6N0G - chains B and IA of the 57 polymer chains in the assembly; structure by electron microscopy, 3.60 A resolution.

# Chain B
Name: Microcompartments protein
Organism: Haliangium ochraceum (strain DSM 14365 / JCM 11303 / SMP-2)
UniProt: D0LHE3 (D0LHE3_HALO1); residues 1-205 here = UniProt positions 1-205
Sequence (205 residues; row label = number of the first residue in the row):
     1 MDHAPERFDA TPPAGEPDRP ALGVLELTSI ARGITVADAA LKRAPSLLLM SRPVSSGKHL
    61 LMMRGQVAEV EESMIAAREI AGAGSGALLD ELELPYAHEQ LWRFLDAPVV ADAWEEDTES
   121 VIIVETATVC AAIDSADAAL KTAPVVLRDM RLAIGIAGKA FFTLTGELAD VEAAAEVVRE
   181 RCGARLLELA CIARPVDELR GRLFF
Disordered / not traced: 1-4, 83-85
Curated features (UniProtKB/Swiss-Prot):
  - site: Arg-52 (Gating residue)
  - mutagenesis: Ser-55 (S55C: Binds a 4Fe-4S cluster, exposed on the concave face)

# Chain IA
Name: Microcompartments protein
Organism: Haliangium ochraceum (strain DSM 14365 / JCM 11303 / SMP-2)
UniProt: D0LID5 (D0LID5_HALO1); residue numbers follow UniProt; this construct covers 1-99
Sequence (99 residues; numbered 1 to 99; the number before each row is that of its first residue):
     1 MADALGMIEV RGFVGMVEAA DAMVKAAKVE LIGYEKTGGG YVTAVVRGDV AAVKAATEAG
    61 QRAAERVGEV VAVHVIPRPH VNVDAALPLG RTPGMDKSA
Disordered / not traced: 1, 94-99
Curated features (UniProtKB/Swiss-Prot):
  - mutagenesis: Lys-28 (K28A: Forms larger hexamer patches, increases hexamer stacking), Arg-78 (R78A: Forms smaller hexamer patches)

# How chain B and chain IA interact
Contacting residue pairs - 9 pairs, chain B then chain IA:
  Leu-41(B) / Arg-78(IA)  hydrogen bond (backbone-side chain)
  Lys-42(B) / Arg-78(IA)
  Arg-43(B) / Pro-77(IA)
  Arg-43(B) / Arg-78(IA)  hydrogen bond (backbone-backbone)
  Pro-45(B) / Arg-78(IA)
  Ala-68(B) / Val-50(IA)  hydrophobic
  Ala-68(B) / Ala-51(IA)  hydrophobic
  Glu-69(B) / Val-50(IA)
  Glu-72(B) / Pro-77(IA)
Interface residues without a listed pair, chain B (8 interface residues in all): Ala-44
Interface residues without a listed pair, chain IA (5 interface residues in all): Lys-54

# In short
Chain B and chain IA form an interface of 8 and 5 residues respectively, with 2 hydrogen bonds. Polar pairs
include Leu-41(B)/Arg-78(IA) and Arg-43(B)/Arg-78(IA). From UniProt: one mutagenesis site on chain B; 2
mutagenesis sites on chain IA.
Chain B is Microcompartments protein and chain IA is Microcompartments protein, both from Haliangium ochraceum
(strain DSM 14365 / JCM 11303 / SMP-2); the structure, Cryo-EM structure of the HO BMC shell: subregion
classified for BMC-T: TS-TDTDTD, was determined by electron microscopy together with 6MZU, 6MZV, 6MZX, 6MZY,
6N06, 6N07, 6N09 and 6N0F from the same study.
